PDB entry 8P6J | X-ray diffraction, 2.32 A resolution | chains CCC and JJJ of the 5 polymer chains in the assembly

Chain CCC:
Name: Antiphagocytic M protein, type 3
Source organism: Streptococcus pyogenes serotype M3
Reference sequence: A0A0H2UWN1 (A0A0H2UWN1_STRP3); residues 4-112 here correspond to UniProt positions 42-150 (UniProt number = residue number + 38)
Amino-acid sequence (113 residues; numbered 1 to 113; the number before each row is that of its first residue):
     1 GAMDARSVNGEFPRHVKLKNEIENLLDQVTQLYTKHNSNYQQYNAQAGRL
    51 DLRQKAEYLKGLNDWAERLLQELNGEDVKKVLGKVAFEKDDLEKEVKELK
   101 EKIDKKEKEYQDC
Unresolved in the structure: 1-2, 109-113
Differences from the reference sequence: expression tag (1-3, 113)
From the paper describing this entry:
  - mutagenesis - Y58A, Y58F, W65A, W65I: unchanged stability

Chain JJJ:
Name: collagen II-27 Toolkit peptide (JDM238)
Amino-acid sequence (24 residues; each row starts with the number of its first residue):
    66 GPPGPPGPPGVPGEAGPPGPPGPP
Modified residues: P68, P71, P74, P77, P83, P86, P89 (4-hydroxyproline; HYP)

Interface between chain CCC and chain JJJ:
Contacting residue pairs - 9 pairs, chain CCC then chain JJJ:
  N24(CCC) with P73(JJJ)
  Q28(CCC) with P74(JJJ)
  Q31(CCC) with V76(JJJ); P77(JJJ)
  K35(CCC) with V76(JJJ); P77(JJJ); G78(JJJ)
  Q42(CCC) with A80(JJJ)
  L69(CCC) with P77(JJJ)
Other interface residues (no listed pair), chain CCC (7 interface residues in all): W65
Other interface residues (no listed pair), chain JJJ (7 interface residues in all): G75
From the paper, about this interface:
  - hot spots on chain CCC (mutagenesis) - Y58A: abolished binding to II-44
  - hot spots on chain CCC (mutagenesis) - Y58F (Kd 200 uM): decreased binding to II-44

Summary:
Chain CCC and chain JJJ each contribute 7 residues to their interface. The paper reports that Y58A of chain
CCC abolishes binding to II-44; Y58F of chain CCC reduces binding to II-44; 4 substitutions were tested in
all.
Here chain CCC is Antiphagocytic M protein, type 3 (Streptococcus pyogenes serotype M3) and chain JJJ is
collagen II-27 Toolkit peptide (JDM238). Entry 8P6J (Structure of the hypervariable region of Streptococcus
pyogenes M3 protein in complex with a collagen peptide) was determined by X-ray diffraction.
